PDB entry 7TZZ | X-ray diffraction, 2.59 A resolution | chain A

[Chain A]
Name: Acetolactate synthase, chloroplastic
From: Arabidopsis thaliana
Notes: EC 2.2.1.6
Reference sequence: P17597 (ILVB_ARATH); residue numbers follow UniProt; this construct covers 86-667
Sequence (582 residues; each row starts with the number of its first residue):
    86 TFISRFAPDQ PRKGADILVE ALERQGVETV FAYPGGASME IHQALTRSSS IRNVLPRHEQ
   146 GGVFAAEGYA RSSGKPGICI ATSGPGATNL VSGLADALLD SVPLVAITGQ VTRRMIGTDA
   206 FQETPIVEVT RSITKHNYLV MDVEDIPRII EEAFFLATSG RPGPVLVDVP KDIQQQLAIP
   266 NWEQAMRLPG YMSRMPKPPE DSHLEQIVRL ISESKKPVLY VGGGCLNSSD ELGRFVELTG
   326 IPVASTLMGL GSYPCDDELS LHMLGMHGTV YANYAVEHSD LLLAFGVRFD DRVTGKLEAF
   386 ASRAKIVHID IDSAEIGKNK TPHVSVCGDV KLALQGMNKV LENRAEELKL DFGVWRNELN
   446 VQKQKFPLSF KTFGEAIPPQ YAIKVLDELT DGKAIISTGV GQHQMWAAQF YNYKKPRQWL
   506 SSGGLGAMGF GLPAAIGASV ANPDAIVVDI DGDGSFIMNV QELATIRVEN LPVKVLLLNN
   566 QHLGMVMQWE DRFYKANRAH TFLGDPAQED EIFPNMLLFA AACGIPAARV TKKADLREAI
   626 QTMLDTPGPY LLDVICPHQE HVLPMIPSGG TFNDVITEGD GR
Modified / non-standard residues: Cys340 (3-sulfinoalanine; CSD)
Differences from the reference sequence: engineered mutation Thr197 (Pro in P17597)
Metal / ion sites: Mg2+ site 1: Thr167, Ser168; Mg2+ site 2: Asp538, Asn565, His567 (together with AUJ); Mg2+ site 3: Met543, Gln546
Small-molecule neighbours:
  - 6QL (2,6-bis[(4,6-dimethoxypyrimidin-2-yl)oxy]benzoic acid): Gly121, Ala122, Met124, Ser168, Val196, Thr197, Met200, Phe206, Gln207, Lys256, Gln260, Met351, Asp376, Arg377, Met570, Val571, Trp574, Ser653, Gly654
  - AUJ (2-[3-[(4-azanyl-2-methyl-pyrimidin-5-yl)methyl]-2-[(1S)-1-(dioxidanyl)-1-oxidanyl-ethyl]-4-methyl-1,3-thiazol-5-yl]ethyl phosphono hydrogen phosphate): Tyr118, Pro119, Gly120, Gly121, Glu144, Thr167, Pro170, Gly171, Asn174, Phe206, Gln207, Val485, Gly486, Gln487, His488, Gly511, Ala512, Met513, Gly537, Asp538, Gly539, Ser540, Met543, Asn565, His567, Leu568, Gly569, Met570, Val571, Leu588
  - FAD (flavin-adenine dinucleotide): Leu184, Asp185, Ser186, Phe206, Arg246, Gly307, Gly308, Gly309, Thr331, Leu332, Met333, Met348, Leu349, Gly350, Met351, His352, Gly353, Gly371, Val372, Arg373, Asp375, Arg377, Val378, Ile394, Asp395, Ile396, Asp397, Glu400, Gly413, Asp414, Val415, Val485, Gln489, Met490, Ser507, Gly508, Gly509, Gly511, Met570
  - N-cyclohexyltaurine (NHE; 2-[N-cyclohexylamino]ethane sulfonic acid): Lys220, His221, Leu241, Arg272, Leu273, Pro274, Gly275, Tyr276, Arg279
UniProt features mapped onto this chain:
  - binding site (thiamine diphosphate): Glu144, Gln207, Gln487, His488, Gly511 to Met513, Asp538 to Ser540, Asn565 to Met570
  - binding site (FAD): Ser186, Arg246, Gly308, Thr331, Leu332, Leu349 to His352, Gly371 to Asp375, Asp395, Ile396, Asp414, Val415, Gly508, Gly509
  - binding site ((R)-imazaquin): Lys220, Arg246
  - binding site (chlorimuron-ethyl): Lys256, Asp376, Arg377, Trp574, Ser653
  - binding site (Mg(2+)): Asp538, Asn565, His567
  - modified residue: Cys340 (Cysteine sulfinic acid (-SO2H))
  - mutagenesis: Ala122 (A122V: Reduced catalytic activity. Resistant to imidazolinone herbicides but not to sulfonylurea herbicides), Met124 (M124E: Reduced catalytic activity. Resistant to imidazolinone herbicides and reduced sensitivity to sulfonylurea herbicides; M124I: No effect on catalytic activity ...), Arg199 (R199A/E: No effect on catalytic activity. Resistant to imidazolinone herbicides but not to sulfonylurea herbicides), Trp574 (W574L: Increased catalytic activity. Resistant to imidazolinone and sulfonylurea herbicides; W574S: Slightly decreased catalytic activity. Resistant to imidazolinone and sulfonylurea herbicides), Ser653 (S653A: No effect on catalytic activity or sensitivity to herbicides; S653F: No effect on catalytic activity. Resistant to imidazolinone herbicides and also slightly sulfonylurea-resistant ...)
Reported in the primary citation:
  - mutagenesis - W574L (2.5-fold): increased catalytic activity
  - mutagenesis - W574L (38-fold), S653T (10-fold): decreased binding to IQ
  - mutagenesis - W574L (35,000-fold): decreased binding to PS
  - binding site for 6QL: Thr197, Trp574
  - mutagenesis - S653T: unchanged catalytic activity

[Overview]
Bound to chain A: flavin-adenine dinucleotide, compound 6QL, compound AUJ and N-cyclohexyltaurine. UniProt
lists 16 thiamine diphosphate-binding residues, 20 FAD-binding residues, (R)-imazaquin-binding residues Lys220
and Arg246 and 5 chlorimuron-ethyl-binding residues. From the paper: a binding site for 6QL at Thr197 and
Trp574; W574L and S653T reduce binding to IQ.
Chain A is Acetolactate synthase, chloroplastic (Arabidopsis thaliana); the structure, Crystal structure of
arabidopsis thaliana acetohydroxyacid synthase P197T mutant in complex with bispyribac-sodium, was determined
by X-ray diffraction together with 7STQ, 7U1D, 7U1U and 7U25 from the same study.
